Entry 1F73 (X-ray diffraction, 1.95 A resolution); this record covers chains A and C of the 4 polymer chains in the assembly.

Chain A (and C):
Name: N-acetyl neuraminate lyase
Source organism: Haemophilus influenzae
Notes: EC 4.1.3.3; chain C of this document is another copy of the same molecule, construct and numbering; everything in this record applies to it too
Reference sequence: P44539 (NANA_HAEIN); numbering as in UniProt (aligned over 1-293)
Sequence (293 residues; numbered 1 to 293; the number before each row is that of its first residue):
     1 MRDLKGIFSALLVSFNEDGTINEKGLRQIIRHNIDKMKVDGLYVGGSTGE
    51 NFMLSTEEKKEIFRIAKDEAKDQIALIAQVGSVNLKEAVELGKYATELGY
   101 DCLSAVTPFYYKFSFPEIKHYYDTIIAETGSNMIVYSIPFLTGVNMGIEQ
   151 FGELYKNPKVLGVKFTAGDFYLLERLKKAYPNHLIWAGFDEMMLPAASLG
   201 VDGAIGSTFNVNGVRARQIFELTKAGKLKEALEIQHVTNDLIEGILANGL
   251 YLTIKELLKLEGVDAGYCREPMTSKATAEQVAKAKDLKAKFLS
Not modelled in the structure: 140-144
Swiss-Prot annotation at these positions:
  - active site: Tyr136 (Proton donor), Lys164 (Schiff-base intermediate with substrate)
  - binding site (aceneuramate): Ser47, Thr48, Thr166, Gly188, Asp190, Glu191, Ser207
Residues lining bound ligands: HMN (2,4,6,7,8,9-hexahydroxy-5-methylcarboxamido nonanoic acid): Ala10, Tyr43, Gly46, Ser47, Thr48, Tyr136, Lys164, Gly188, Phe189, Asp190, Glu191, Ile205, Gly206, Ser207, Ile242, Leu246, Leu250, Tyr251

Interface between chain A and chain C:
Contacting residue pairs (42):
  Gly168(A) - Gly168(C)
  Phe170(A) - Phe170(C)  hydrophobic
  Phe170(A) - Met192(C)  hydrophobic
  Tyr171(A) - Glu191(C)
  Tyr171(A) - Met192(C)  hydrogen bond (backbone-side chain)
  Tyr171(A) - Asn239(C)
  Tyr171(A) - Glu243(C)
  Glu174(A) - His236(C)  salt bridge
  Glu174(A) - Asn239(C)  hydrogen bond
  Arg175(A) - His236(C)  hydrogen bond (side chain-backbone)
  Arg175(A) - Asn239(C)
  Arg175(A) - Asp240(C)  salt bridge
  Arg175(A) - Glu243(C)  salt bridge
  Lys178(A) - His236(C)
  Lys178(A) - Asp240(C)  salt bridge
  Glu191(A) - Tyr171(C)
  Met192(A) - Phe170(C)  hydrophobic
  Met192(A) - Tyr171(C)  hydrogen bond (side chain-backbone)
  Leu194(A) - Ser198(C)
  Pro195(A) - Pro195(C)  hydrophobic
  Pro195(A) - Ser198(C)
  Ser198(A) - Leu194(C)
  Ser198(A) - Pro195(C)
  Ser198(A) - Ser198(C)
  Leu199(A) - Leu232(C)  hydrophobic
  Thr223(A) - Leu228(C)
  Gly226(A) - Gly226(C)
  Leu228(A) - Thr223(C)
  Leu228(A) - Leu228(C)  hydrophobic
  Leu232(A) - Ser198(C)
  Leu232(A) - Leu199(C)
  His236(A) - Glu174(C)  salt bridge
  His236(A) - Arg175(C)  hydrogen bond (backbone-side chain)
  His236(A) - Lys178(C)
  Asn239(A) - Tyr171(C)
  Asn239(A) - Glu174(C)  hydrogen bond
  Asn239(A) - Arg175(C)
  Asp240(A) - Arg175(C)  salt bridge
  Asp240(A) - Lys178(C)  salt bridge
  Glu243(A) - Tyr171(C)
  Glu243(A) - Arg175(C)  salt bridge
  Leu246(A) - Tyr171(C)
Also at the interface, not in a pair above, chain A (24 interface residues in all): Lys229, Gln235, Ile242
Also at the interface, not in a pair above, chain C (25 interface residues in all): Gly200, Lys224, Gln235, Ile242, Leu246

Summary:
24 residues of chain A and 25 residues of chain C are in contact; the contacts include 6 hydrogen bonds and 8
salt bridges. Polar pairs include Glu174(A)-His236(C), Arg175(A)-Asp240(C) and Arg175(A)-Glu243(C). Ligands of
chain A: compound HMN.
Chain A and chain C are both N-acetyl neuraminate lyase (Haemophilus influenzae); the structure, Crystal
structure analysis of N-acetylneuraminate lyase from haemophilus influenzae: crystal form III in complex with
sialic ..., was determined by X-ray diffraction together with 1F5Z, 1F6K, 1F6P, 1F74 and 1F7B from the same
study.
